9J4J - chains A and B of the 3 polymer chains in the assembly; structure by X-ray diffraction, 2.80 A resolution.

== Chain A (and B) ==
Name: DFA-III-forming inulin fructotransferase
Organism: Paenarthrobacter aurescens
Notes: EC 4.2.2.18; chain B of this document is another copy of the same molecule, construct and numbering; everything in this record applies to it too
Reference sequence: F8QV43 (F8QV43_PAEAU); residues 9-411 here correspond to UniProt positions 48-450 (UniProt number = residue number + 39)
Chain sequence (404 residues; row label = number of the first residue in the row):
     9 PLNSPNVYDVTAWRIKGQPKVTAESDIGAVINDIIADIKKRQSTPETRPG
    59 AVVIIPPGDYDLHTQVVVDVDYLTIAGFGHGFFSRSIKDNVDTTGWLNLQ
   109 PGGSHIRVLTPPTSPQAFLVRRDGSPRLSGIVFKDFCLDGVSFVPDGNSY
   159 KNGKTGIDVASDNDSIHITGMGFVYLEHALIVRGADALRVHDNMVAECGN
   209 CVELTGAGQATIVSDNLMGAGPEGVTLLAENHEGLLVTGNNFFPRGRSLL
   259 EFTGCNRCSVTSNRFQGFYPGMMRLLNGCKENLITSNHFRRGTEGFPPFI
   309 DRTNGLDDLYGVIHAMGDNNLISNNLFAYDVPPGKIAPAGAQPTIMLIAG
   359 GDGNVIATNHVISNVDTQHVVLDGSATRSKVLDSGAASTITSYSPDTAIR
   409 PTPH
Disordered / not traced: 412
Sequence notes: expression tag (412)
Residues lining bound ligands: beta-D-fructofuranose (FRU): Arg135, Asp172, Asp194, Ala195, Gln217, Ala218

== How chain A and chain B interact ==
Contacting residue pairs (119):
  Asp17(A) with Leu10(B); Asn11(B), hydrogen bond (side chain-backbone)
  Thr19(A) with Asn11(B), hydrogen bond (backbone-side chain); Ser12(B)
  Ile62(A) with Leu10(B), hydrophobic
  Pro64(A) with Ser12(B); Val15(B), hydrophobic
  Pro65(A) with Ser12(B); Asn14(B), hydrogen bond (backbone-side chain); Val15(B); Ala59(B); Val60(B)
  Gly66(A) with Asn14(B); Pro57(B)
  Asp67(A) with Glu54(B); Pro57(B)
  Phe86(A) with Val60(B), hydrophobic; Thr82(B), hydrogen bond (backbone-side chain)
  His88(A) with Gly138(B); Val140(B); Ser173(B), hydrogen bond (side chain-backbone); His175(B); Arg197(B)
  Gly89(A) with Tyr80(B)
  Phe90(A) with Tyr80(B); Ser137(B); Gly138(B); Asp172(B); Ser173(B)
  Phe91(A) with Tyr80(B)
  Ile95(A) with Arg135(B)
  Gly103(A) with Ser133(B)
  Trp104(A) with Pro53(B); Ser133(B); Pro134(B), hydrophobic
  Leu105(A) with Pro53(B); Arg56(B), hydrogen bond (backbone-side chain); Arg130(B); Ser133(B), hydrogen bond (backbone-backbone); Pro134(B)
  Asn106(A) with Pro53(B); Arg56(B), hydrogen bond (side chain-backbone); Asp79(B), hydrogen bond; Tyr80(B); Pro134(B)
  Leu107(A) with Pro53(B), hydrogen bond (backbone-backbone)
  Gln108(A) with Glu54(B), hydrogen bond (side chain-backbone); Tyr80(B), hydrogen bond (backbone-side chain)
  Pro109(A) with Tyr80(B)
  Gly110(A) with Pro57(B); Tyr80(B)
  Gly111(A) with Pro57(B), hydrogen bond (backbone-backbone); Tyr80(B)
  Asp143(A) with Lys142(B), salt bridge
  His199(A) with His199(B), hydrogen bond
  Asp200(A) with His175(B), salt bridge; Arg197(B), salt bridge; His199(B), salt bridge
  Asn201(A) with Arg197(B)
  Met202(A) with Ser173(B), hydrogen bond; Ala195(B), hydrophobic
  Asp223(A) with Ser222(B); Asp223(B)
  Asn224(A) with Ile220(B)
  Leu225(A) with Ala195(B); Arg197(B); Ala218(B); Ile220(B), hydrophobic
  Gly247(A) with Ile220(B); Leu244(B); Thr246(B)
  Asn248(A) with Leu244(B)
  Asn249(A) with Ala218(B); Thr219(B), hydrogen bond (side chain-backbone); Ile220(B); Gly242(B), hydrogen bond (side chain-backbone)
  Phe251(A) with Ala218(B), hydrophobic
  Ser270(A) with Leu244(B); Thr246(B); Thr269(B), hydrogen bond; Ser270(B), hydrogen bond
  Arg272(A) with Ala218(B); Gly242(B)
  Ser294(A) with Thr269(B); Leu291(B); Thr293(B); Ser294(B), hydrogen bond
  Asn295(A) with Leu291(B)
  His296(A) with Arg265(B); Cys266(B); Ser267(B); Glu289(B), hydrogen bond (side chain-backbone); Leu291(B)
  Arg298(A) with Arg265(B)
  Asn332(A) with Thr293(B), hydrogen bond; Ser294(B); Ser331(B), hydrogen bond; Asn332(B)
  Asn333(A) with Leu329(B)
  Leu334(A) with Glu289(B); Asn290(B); Leu291(B); Asn327(B); Leu329(B)
  Ala336(A) with Glu289(B)
  Thr366(A) with Ala365(B)
  His368(A) with Asn327(B), hydrogen bond; Leu329(B); Gly361(B), hydrogen bond (side chain-backbone); Val363(B)
  Ile370(A) with Glu289(B); Asn327(B)
  Asp391(A) with Leu390(B); Arg408(B), salt bridge
  Arg408(A) with Arg408(B)
  Thr410(A) with Lys388(B)
  Pro411(A) with Leu390(B); Ala406(B); Arg408(B)
Other interface residues (no listed pair), chain A (58 interface residues in all): Pro9, Ala20, Arg22, Gly87, Ser92, Asn271, Gln274
Other interface residues (no listed pair), chain B (67 interface residues in all): Pro9, Thr52, Thr55, Gly58, Ile62, Gly132, Thr177, Glu241, Asn328, Thr366

== Summary ==
58 residues of chain A and 67 residues of chain B are in contact; the contacts include 25 hydrogen bonds and 5
salt bridges. Among the polar pairs are Asp143(A)-Lys142(B), Asp200(A)-His175(B) and Asp200(A)-Arg197(B).
Ligands of chain A: beta-D-fructofuranose.
Both chains are DFA-III-forming inulin fructotransferase (Paenarthrobacter aurescens). Entry 9J4J (Crystal
structure of GH9l Inulin fructotransferases(IFTase)incomplex with nystose(F3)) was determined by X-ray
diffraction (same publication as 9J4I, 9J4K and 9J4L).
